Entry 2Z8I (X-ray diffraction, 1.65 A resolution); this record covers chains A and B.

# Chain A
Protein: Gamma-glutamyltranspeptidase
From: Escherichia coli
Notes: EC 2.3.2.2; fragment: large chain
Reference sequence: P18956 (GGT_ECOLI); numbering as in UniProt (aligned over 25-390)
Chain sequence (366 residues; each row starts with the number of its first residue):
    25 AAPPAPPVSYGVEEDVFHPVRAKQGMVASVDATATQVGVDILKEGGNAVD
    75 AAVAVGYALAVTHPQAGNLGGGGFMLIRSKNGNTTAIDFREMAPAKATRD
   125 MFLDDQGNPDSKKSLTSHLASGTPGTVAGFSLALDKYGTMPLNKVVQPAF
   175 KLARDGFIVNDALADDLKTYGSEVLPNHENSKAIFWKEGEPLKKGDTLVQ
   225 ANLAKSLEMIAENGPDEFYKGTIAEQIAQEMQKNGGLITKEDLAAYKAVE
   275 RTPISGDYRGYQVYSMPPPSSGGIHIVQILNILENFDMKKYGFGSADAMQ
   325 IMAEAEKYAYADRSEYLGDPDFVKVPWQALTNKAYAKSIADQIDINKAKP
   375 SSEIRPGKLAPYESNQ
Not modelled in the structure: 25-37, 388-390
Swiss-Prot annotation at these positions:
  - binding site (L-glutamate): Arg114

# Chain B
Protein: Gamma-glutamyltranspeptidase
From: Escherichia coli
Notes: EC 2.3.2.2; fragment: small chain
Reference sequence: P18956 (GGT_ECOLI); residues 391-580 here = UniProt positions 391-580
Chain sequence (190 residues; numbered 391 to 580; the number before each row is that of its first residue):
   391 TTHYSVVDKDGNAVAVTYTLNTTFGTGIVAGESGILLNNQMDDFSAKPGV
   441 PNVYGLVGGDANAVGPNKRPLSSMSPTIVVKDGKTWLVTGSPGGSRIITT
   491 VLQMVVNSIDYGLNVAEATNAPRFHHQWLPDELRVEKGFSPDTLKLLEAK
   541 GQKVALKEAMGSTQSIMVGPDGELYGASDPRSVDDLTAGY
Residues lining bound ligands: O-diazoacetyl-L-serine (AZS): Thr391, Thr409, Asn411, Thr412, Gln430, Asp433, Tyr444, Ser462, Ser463, Met464, Pro482, Gly483, Gly484, Ile487
Swiss-Prot annotation at these positions:
  - active site: Thr391 (Nucleophile)
  - binding site (L-glutamate): Thr409, Asn411, Gln430, Asp433, Ser462, Ser463, Gly483, Gly484
  - mutagenesis: Thr391 (T391A: Abolishes autocatalytic cleavage, loss of enzymatic activity), Arg513 (R513A: Not processed into its subunits, loss of enzymatic activity), Arg571 (R571G: Not processed into its subunits, loss of enzymatic activity)

# How chain A and chain B interact
Contacting residue pairs (352):
  Asp39(A) - Asn504(B)  hydrogen bond
  Asp39(A) - Glu507(B)
  Phe41(A) - Asn504(B)  hydrogen bond (backbone-side chain)
  Phe41(A) - Ala506(B)
  Phe41(A) - Glu507(B)
  Phe41(A) - Asn510(B)
  His42(A) - Ala506(B)
  Pro43(A) - Asn504(B)
  Pro43(A) - Val505(B)  hydrophobic
  Pro43(A) - Ala506(B)
  Pro43(A) - Tyr565(B)  hydrophobic
  Pro43(A) - Gly566(B)
  Val44(A) - Leu564(B)
  Val44(A) - Tyr565(B)
  Val44(A) - Gly566(B)  hydrogen bond (backbone-backbone)
  Val44(A) - Thr577(B)
  Arg45(A) - Glu563(B)  salt bridge
  Arg45(A) - Leu564(B)
  Arg45(A) - Tyr565(B)  hydrogen bond
  Ala46(A) - Glu563(B)  hydrogen bond (backbone-side chain)
  Ala46(A) - Leu564(B)  hydrogen bond (backbone-backbone)
  Ala46(A) - Gly579(B)
  Ala46(A) - Tyr580(B)
  Lys47(A) - Glu563(B)
  Lys47(A) - Tyr580(B)  hydrogen bond (backbone-backbone)
  Gln48(A) - Asp398(B)
  Gln48(A) - Lys399(B)  hydrogen bond (backbone-backbone)
  Gln48(A) - Leu564(B)
  Gln48(A) - Tyr580(B)  hydrogen bond (backbone-backbone)
  Gly49(A) - Val397(B)
  Gly49(A) - Leu564(B)
  Gly49(A) - Gly579(B)
  Gly49(A) - Tyr580(B)  hydrogen bond (backbone-backbone)
  Met50(A) - Val396(B)
  Met50(A) - Val397(B)  hydrogen bond (backbone-backbone)
  Met50(A) - Ile556(B)  hydrophobic
  Met50(A) - Leu564(B)  hydrophobic
  Met50(A) - Tyr565(B)
  Met50(A) - Gly566(B)  hydrogen bond (side chain-backbone)
  Met50(A) - Thr577(B)
  Met50(A) - Ala578(B)
  Met50(A) - Gly579(B)
  Val51(A) - Ser395(B)
  Val51(A) - Leu576(B)
  Val51(A) - Thr577(B)
  Val51(A) - Ala578(B)  hydrogen bond (backbone-backbone)
  Ala52(A) - Tyr394(B)
  Ala52(A) - Ser395(B)  hydrogen bond (backbone-backbone)
  Ala52(A) - Gln554(B)
  Ala52(A) - Ser555(B)
  Ala52(A) - Ile556(B)  hydrophobic
  Ala52(A) - Leu576(B)
  Ala52(A) - Thr577(B)
  Ser53(A) - Tyr394(B)
  Ser53(A) - Gln554(B)
  Ser53(A) - Ser568(B)
  Ser53(A) - Asp575(B)
  Ser53(A) - Leu576(B)  hydrogen bond (backbone-backbone)
  Val54(A) - Thr392(B)
  Val54(A) - Gln554(B)
  Val54(A) - Asp574(B)
  Val54(A) - Asp575(B)
  Asp55(A) - Asp574(B)
  Asp55(A) - Asp575(B)
  Ala56(A) - Asp574(B)  hydrogen bond (backbone-backbone)
  Ala56(A) - Leu576(B)  hydrophobic
  Thr59(A) - Leu576(B)  hydrogen bond (side chain-backbone)
  Thr59(A) - Ala578(B)
  Val63(A) - Ala578(B)
  Leu66(A) - Asp398(B)
  Leu66(A) - Tyr580(B)  hydrogen bond (backbone-side chain)
  Lys67(A) - Tyr580(B)
  Asn71(A) - Asp398(B)
  Ala72(A) - Val396(B)  hydrophobic
  Ala72(A) - Asp398(B)  hydrogen bond (backbone-side chain)
  Ala72(A) - Asn402(B)
  Ala72(A) - Val404(B)  hydrophobic
  Val73(A) - Val404(B)  hydrophobic
  Ala75(A) - Val396(B)  hydrophobic
  Ala76(A) - Tyr394(B)  hydrogen bond (backbone-side chain)
  Ala76(A) - Val404(B)  hydrophobic
  Val79(A) - Tyr394(B)  hydrophobic
  Gly80(A) - Tyr394(B)  hydrogen bond (backbone-side chain)
  Gly80(A) - Tyr408(B)  hydrogen bond (backbone-side chain)
  Leu83(A) - Tyr394(B)  hydrophobic
  Leu83(A) - Tyr408(B)
  Ala84(A) - Tyr408(B)
  Pro88(A) - Leu410(B)
  Pro88(A) - Phe414(B)
  Pro88(A) - Leu426(B)
  Gln89(A) - Leu410(B)
  Gln89(A) - Thr412(B)
  Gln89(A) - Thr413(B)
  Gln89(A) - Phe414(B)  hydrogen bond (backbone-backbone)
  Ala90(A) - Thr391(B)
  Ala90(A) - Thr392(B)
  Ala90(A) - Thr409(B)
  Gly91(A) - Tyr408(B)
  Asn92(A) - Tyr408(B)  hydrogen bond (backbone-side chain)
  Asn92(A) - Thr409(B)  hydrogen bond (side chain-backbone)
  Asn92(A) - Leu410(B)
  Leu93(A) - Ile425(B)
  Gly94(A) - Leu410(B)
  Gly94(A) - Ile425(B)
  Gly94(A) - Leu426(B)
  Gly94(A) - Asn428(B)  hydrogen bond (backbone-side chain)
  Gly95(A) - Thr409(B)
  Gly95(A) - Leu410(B)
  Gly95(A) - Asn428(B)
  Gly96(A) - Tyr408(B)
  Gly96(A) - Thr409(B)  hydrogen bond (backbone-backbone)
  Gly97(A) - Thr407(B)
  Gly97(A) - Tyr408(B)
  Gly97(A) - Met464(B)
  Phe98(A) - Val406(B)
  Phe98(A) - Thr407(B)  hydrogen bond (backbone-backbone)
  Phe98(A) - Ser462(B)
  Phe98(A) - Met464(B)  hydrophobic
  Met99(A) - Val404(B)  hydrophobic
  Met99(A) - Ala405(B)
  Met99(A) - Val406(B)  hydrophobic
  Leu100(A) - Val404(B)
  Leu100(A) - Ala405(B)  hydrogen bond (backbone-backbone)
  Leu100(A) - Pro466(B)
  Leu100(A) - Thr467(B)
  Leu100(A) - Ile468(B)
  Ile101(A) - Ala403(B)
  Arg102(A) - Asn402(B)
  Arg102(A) - Ala403(B)  hydrogen bond (backbone-backbone)
  Arg102(A) - Ile468(B)
  Arg102(A) - Val470(B)
  Arg102(A) - Gly473(B)
  Arg102(A) - Thr475(B)  hydrogen bond
  Ser103(A) - Asn402(B)
  Lys104(A) - Asp400(B)  salt bridge
  Lys104(A) - Asn402(B)  hydrogen bond (backbone-side chain)
  Asp112(A) - Arg459(B)  salt bridge
  Phe113(A) - Tyr408(B)  hydrophobic
  Arg114(A) - Gln430(B)  hydrogen bond
  Arg114(A) - Asp433(B)  salt bridge
  Arg114(A) - Arg459(B)  hydrogen bond (backbone-side chain)
  Arg114(A) - Pro460(B)  hydrogen bond (side chain-backbone)
  Arg114(A) - Leu461(B)  hydrogen bond (side chain-backbone)
  Arg114(A) - Ser462(B)
  Arg114(A) - Met464(B)
  Glu115(A) - Asn428(B)  hydrogen bond
  Glu115(A) - Gln430(B)  hydrogen bond
  Glu115(A) - Arg459(B)
  Glu115(A) - Pro460(B)
  Met116(A) - Asn457(B)
  Met116(A) - Lys458(B)
  Met116(A) - Arg459(B)
  Ala117(A) - Met431(B)  hydrophobic
  Ala117(A) - Phe434(B)  hydrophobic
  Ala117(A) - Gly455(B)
  Ala117(A) - Asn457(B)  hydrogen bond (backbone-backbone)
  Ala117(A) - Lys458(B)  hydrogen bond (backbone-backbone)
  Pro118(A) - Pro456(B)
  Pro118(A) - Asn457(B)  hydrogen bond (backbone-backbone)
  Ala119(A) - Pro456(B)
  Ala119(A) - Asn457(B)
  Ala121(A) - Pro456(B)
  Thr122(A) - Val454(B)
  Arg123(A) - Ala436(B)
  Arg123(A) - Val454(B)
  Met125(A) - Met431(B)  hydrophobic
  Met125(A) - Val454(B)  hydrophobic
  Phe126(A) - Met431(B)  hydrophobic
  Phe126(A) - Val454(B)  hydrophobic
  Leu127(A) - Ala436(B)
  Leu127(A) - Lys437(B)
  Gly131(A) - Lys437(B)  hydrogen bond (backbone-side chain)
  Pro133(A) - Ala436(B)  hydrophobic
  Pro133(A) - Lys437(B)
  Ser138(A) - Asn429(B)
  Ser138(A) - Asp432(B)  hydrogen bond
  Leu139(A) - Thr416(B)
  Leu139(A) - Asn429(B)  hydrogen bond (backbone-side chain)
  Leu139(A) - Asp432(B)
  Thr140(A) - Ile418(B)
  Ser141(A) - Thr416(B)
  His142(A) - Ile418(B)
  Leu143(A) - Met431(B)
  Ala144(A) - Thr416(B)
  Ala144(A) - Asn428(B)
  Ala144(A) - Asn429(B)
  Ala144(A) - Gln430(B)  hydrogen bond (backbone-backbone)
  Ala144(A) - Met431(B)  hydrogen bond (backbone-backbone)
  Ser145(A) - Thr416(B)
  Ser145(A) - Leu427(B)
  Ser145(A) - Asn428(B)  hydrogen bond (side chain-backbone)
  Ser145(A) - Met431(B)
  Gly146(A) - Asn428(B)  hydrogen bond (backbone-side chain)
  Thr150(A) - Tyr408(B)
  Phe154(A) - Tyr394(B)
  Phe154(A) - Tyr408(B)  hydrophobic
  Asn184(A) - Asp574(B)  hydrogen bond
  Asp185(A) - Asp574(B)  hydrogen bond (backbone-side chain)
  Ala186(A) - Val573(B)
  Ala186(A) - Asp574(B)  hydrogen bond (backbone-side chain)
  Asp190(A) - Phe414(B)
  Leu191(A) - Phe414(B)  hydrophobic
  Tyr194(A) - Thr413(B)
  Gly195(A) - Phe414(B)
  Val198(A) - Thr416(B)
  Val198(A) - Gly417(B)
  Leu199(A) - Gly417(B)
  Leu199(A) - Leu426(B)  hydrophobic
  His202(A) - Gly417(B)
  His202(A) - Ile418(B)
  Asn204(A) - Val419(B)
  Asn204(A) - Gly421(B)  hydrogen bond (side chain-backbone)
  Ser205(A) - Gly417(B)  hydrogen bond (side chain-backbone)
  Ser205(A) - Ile418(B)
  Ser205(A) - Val419(B)  hydrogen bond (side chain-backbone)
  Phe209(A) - Leu426(B)  hydrophobic
  Asn226(A) - Glu422(B)  hydrogen bond
  Asn226(A) - Ser423(B)
  Asn226(A) - Gly424(B)
  Leu227(A) - Ser423(B)
  Leu227(A) - Gly424(B)
  Leu227(A) - Ile425(B)  hydrophobic
  Ser230(A) - Ser423(B)  hydrogen bond (side chain-backbone)
  Phe242(A) - Ile425(B)  hydrophobic
  Ile247(A) - Ile425(B)  hydrophobic
  Gln250(A) - Glu422(B)
  Gln250(A) - Ser423(B)
  Ile251(A) - Ala420(B)  hydrophobic
  Glu254(A) - Ile418(B)
  Glu254(A) - Val419(B)
  Glu254(A) - Ala420(B)
  Glu254(A) - Gly421(B)  hydrogen bond (side chain-backbone)
  Met255(A) - Leu427(B)  hydrophobic
  Tyr270(A) - Arg459(B)  hydrogen bond
  Lys271(A) - Arg459(B)  hydrogen bond (backbone-side chain)
  Val273(A) - Arg459(B)
  Arg275(A) - Arg459(B)
  Tyr282(A) - Ile499(B)  hydrophobic
  Tyr282(A) - Asp500(B)  hydrogen bond
  Arg283(A) - Asp500(B)  salt bridge
  Tyr285(A) - Val469(B)  hydrophobic
  Tyr285(A) - Val470(B)
  Tyr285(A) - Lys471(B)
  Tyr285(A) - Trp476(B)  hydrophobic
  Tyr285(A) - Ile499(B)  hydrophobic
  Gln286(A) - Ile468(B)
  Gln286(A) - Val469(B)
  Gln286(A) - Val470(B)  hydrogen bond (backbone-backbone)
  Val287(A) - Thr467(B)
  Val287(A) - Ile468(B)
  Tyr288(A) - Thr467(B)
  Tyr288(A) - Ile468(B)  hydrogen bond (backbone-backbone)
  Tyr288(A) - Val470(B)  hydrophobic
  Ser289(A) - Ser465(B)
  Ser289(A) - Pro466(B)  hydrogen bond (side chain-backbone)
  Ser289(A) - Thr467(B)  hydrogen bond
  Met290(A) - Met464(B)
  Met290(A) - Pro466(B)  hydrophobic
  Pro293(A) - Arg459(B)
  Pro293(A) - Pro460(B)
  Pro293(A) - Leu461(B)
  Pro293(A) - Ser462(B)  hydrogen bond (backbone-backbone)
  Ser294(A) - Ser462(B)
  Ser294(A) - Ser463(B)
  Ser294(A) - Met464(B)  hydrogen bond (side chain-backbone)
  Ser295(A) - Leu461(B)
  Ser295(A) - Ser462(B)  hydrogen bond (backbone-backbone)
  Ser295(A) - Ser463(B)
  Ser295(A) - Ile488(B)
  Gly296(A) - Ser463(B)
  Gly296(A) - Ser465(B)
  Gly296(A) - Ile488(B)
  Ile300(A) - Ser465(B)
  Ile300(A) - Ile488(B)
  Ile300(A) - Val491(B)  hydrophobic
  Ile303(A) - Leu492(B)  hydrophobic
  Leu304(A) - Leu492(B)  hydrophobic
  Leu304(A) - Val495(B)  hydrophobic
  Leu307(A) - Val496(B)  hydrophobic
  Met312(A) - Asp500(B)
  Met312(A) - Tyr501(B)
  Lys313(A) - Asp500(B)
  Gly316(A) - Tyr501(B)
  Phe317(A) - Asn497(B)
  Phe317(A) - Tyr501(B)  hydrophobic
  Phe317(A) - Ala511(B)  hydrophobic
  Phe317(A) - Pro512(B)
  Gly318(A) - Thr533(B)  hydrogen bond (backbone-side chain)
  Ser319(A) - Thr533(B)
  Ala320(A) - Thr533(B)
  Ala320(A) - Leu536(B)  hydrophobic
  Ala320(A) - Leu537(B)  hydrophobic
  Ala320(A) - Lys540(B)
  Asp321(A) - Lys540(B)
  Ala322(A) - Tyr501(B)
  Met323(A) - Phe514(B)
  Met323(A) - Phe529(B)  hydrophobic
  Met323(A) - Thr533(B)
  Gln324(A) - Leu537(B)
  Gln324(A) - Lys540(B)
  Gln324(A) - Gln542(B)  hydrogen bond
  Met326(A) - Leu492(B)  hydrophobic
  Met326(A) - Val496(B)  hydrophobic
  Met326(A) - Phe514(B)  hydrophobic
  Ala327(A) - His516(B)
  Ala327(A) - Gln542(B)
  Glu328(A) - Gln542(B)  hydrogen bond
  Glu330(A) - Thr489(B)
  Glu330(A) - Leu492(B)
  Glu330(A) - His515(B)
  Glu330(A) - His516(B)  hydrogen bond (side chain-backbone)
  Lys331(A) - His516(B)
  Lys331(A) - Trp518(B)
  Tyr334(A) - Ser485(B)  hydrogen bond (side chain-backbone)
  Tyr334(A) - Ile488(B)
  Tyr334(A) - Thr489(B)
  Tyr334(A) - His515(B)
  Tyr334(A) - His516(B)
  Tyr334(A) - Gln517(B)
  Tyr334(A) - Trp518(B)  hydrophobic
  Ala335(A) - Trp518(B)  hydrophobic
  Arg337(A) - Leu446(B)
  Arg337(A) - Leu461(B)
  Arg337(A) - Ser462(B)
  Arg337(A) - Ser463(B)  hydrogen bond
  Ser338(A) - Val447(B)
  Ser338(A) - Gly448(B)
  Ser338(A) - Gly449(B)
  Ser338(A) - Trp518(B)
  Glu339(A) - Ala451(B)
  Leu341(A) - Ala451(B)
  Leu341(A) - Asn452(B)
  Leu341(A) - Leu461(B)  hydrophobic
  Gly342(A) - Ala451(B)
  Gly342(A) - Leu461(B)
  Asp343(A) - Lys458(B)
  Asp343(A) - Arg459(B)  hydrogen bond (side chain-backbone)
  Phe346(A) - Pro456(B)
  Phe346(A) - Asn457(B)
  Phe346(A) - Lys458(B)
  Ile369(A) - Lys540(B)
  Asn370(A) - Lys540(B)
  Lys371(A) - Lys540(B)
  Ala372(A) - Lys540(B)  hydrogen bond (backbone-backbone)
  Ala372(A) - Gly541(B)
  Ala372(A) - Gln542(B)
  Pro374(A) - Asp521(B)
  Ser375(A) - His516(B)
  Ser375(A) - Trp518(B)  hydrogen bond (side chain-backbone)
  Ser375(A) - Asp521(B)  hydrogen bond (backbone-side chain)
  Ile378(A) - Trp518(B)  hydrogen bond (backbone-side chain)
  Arg379(A) - Trp518(B)
Also at the interface, not in a pair above, chain A (159 interface residues in all): Gln60, His87, Pro148, Leu187, Ile208, Asp266, His299, Tyr340, Asp345, Val347
Also at the interface, not in a pair above, chain B (129 interface residues in all): His393, Gly401, Asn411, Gly415, Val440, Val443, Gln493, Leu519, Leu523, Glu548, Ser552, Gly562, Ser572

# Summary
The interface between chain A and chain B involves 159 residues on one side and 129 on the other, with 78
hydrogen bonds and 5 salt bridges. Among the polar pairs are Arg45(A)-Glu563(B), Lys104(A)-Asp400(B) and
Asp112(A)-Arg459(B). Ligands of chain B: O-diazoacetyl-L-serine.
Here chain A is Gamma-glutamyltranspeptidase and chain B is Gamma-glutamyltranspeptidase, both from
Escherichia coli. Entry 2Z8I (Crystal Structure of Escherichia coli Gamma-Glutamyltranspeptidase in Complex
with Azaserine) was determined by X-ray diffraction (same publication as 2Z8J and 2Z8K).
